PDB entry 2IPO | X-ray diffraction, 2.60 A resolution | chains A and B of the 4 polymer chains in the assembly

# Chain A
Molecule: Aspartate carbamoyltransferase catalytic chain
Source organism: Escherichia coli
Notes: EC 2.1.3.2
UniProtKB: P0A786 (PYRB_ECOLI); numbering as in UniProt (aligned over 1-310)
Amino-acid sequence (310 residues; row label = number of the first residue in the row):
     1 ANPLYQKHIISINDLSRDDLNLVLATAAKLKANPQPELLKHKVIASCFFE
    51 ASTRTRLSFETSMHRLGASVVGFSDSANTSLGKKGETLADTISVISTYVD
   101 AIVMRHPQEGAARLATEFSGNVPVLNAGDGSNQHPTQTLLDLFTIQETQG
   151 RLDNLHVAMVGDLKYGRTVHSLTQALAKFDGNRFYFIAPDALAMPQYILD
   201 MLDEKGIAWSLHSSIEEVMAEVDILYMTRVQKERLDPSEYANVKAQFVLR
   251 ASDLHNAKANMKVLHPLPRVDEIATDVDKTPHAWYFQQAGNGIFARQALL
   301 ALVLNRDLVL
Small-molecule neighbours: 1IP (n~2~-(phosphonoacetyl)-L-asparagine): Ala51, Ser52, Thr53, Arg54, Thr55, Ser80, Lys84, Arg105, His134, Gln137, Arg167, Thr168, Arg229, Gln231, Pro266, Leu267, Pro268

# Chain B
Molecule: Aspartate carbamoyltransferase regulatory chain
Source organism: Escherichia coli
UniProtKB: P0A7F3 (PYRI_ECOLI); residues 2-153 here correspond to UniProt positions 1-152 (UniProt number = residue number - 1)
Amino-acid sequence (153 residues; row label = number of the first residue in the row):
     1 MTHDNKLQVEAIKRGTVIDHIPAQIGFKLLSLFKLTETDQRITIGLNLPS
    51 GEMGRKDLIKIENTFLSEDQVDQLALYAPQATVNRIDNYEVVGKSRPSLP
   101 ERIDNVLVCPNSNCISHAEPVSSSFAVRKRANDIALKCKYCEKEFSHNVV
   151 LAN
Construct notes: initiating methionine (1)
Metal / ion sites: Zn2+: Cys109, Cys114, Cys138, Cys141

# Chain A / chain B interface
Contacting residue pairs - 33 pairs, chain A then chain B:
  Ser11(A) with Glu142(B), hydrogen bond
  Asn13(A) with Lys137(B)
  Thr87(A) with Glu119(B)
  Leu88(A) with Ile115(B), hydrophobic; Glu119(B), hydrogen bond (backbone-side chain)
  Ala89(A) with Glu119(B), hydrogen bond (backbone-side chain)
  Pro107(A) with Asn113(B), hydrogen bond (backbone-side chain)
  Gln108(A) with Asn113(B); Ile115(B)
  Glu109(A) with Asn111(B), hydrogen bond; Asn113(B), hydrogen bond; Cys114(B); Ile115(B), hydrogen bond (backbone-backbone); Cys141(B)
  Gly110(A) with Ile115(B); Tyr140(B)
  Ala111(A) with Ile115(B), hydrophobic
  Arg113(A) with Lys139(B); Tyr140(B); Glu142(B), salt bridge
  Leu114(A) with Val121(B), hydrophobic; Tyr140(B), hydrophobic
  Glu117(A) with Lys139(B), salt bridge; Tyr140(B), hydrogen bond
  Phe118(A) with Val121(B), hydrophobic
  Asn132(A) with Cys141(B); Glu142(B), hydrogen bond
  Gln133(A) with Glu142(B)
  Gln196(A) with Arg130(B), hydrogen bond
  Tyr197(A) with Glu144(B)
  Asp200(A) with Arg128(B), salt bridge; Arg130(B), salt bridge; Glu144(B)
Also at the interface, not in a pair above, chain A (22 interface residues in all): His106, Gly130, Ser131
Also at the interface, not in a pair above, chain B (16 interface residues in all): Pro120, Lys143

# In short
Chain A and chain B form an interface of 22 and 16 residues respectively, with 10 hydrogen bonds and 4 salt
bridges. Polar contacts include Arg113(A)-Glu142(B), Glu117(A)-Lys139(B) and Asp200(A)-Arg128(B). Chain A
binds compound 1IP. The Zn2+ site is built by Cys109(B), Cys114(B), Cys138(B) and Cys141(B).
Here chain A is Aspartate carbamoyltransferase catalytic chain and chain B is Aspartate carbamoyltransferase
regulatory chain, both from Escherichia coli. Entry 2IPO (E. coli Aspartate Transcarbamoylase complexed with
N-phosphonacetyl-L-asparagine) was determined by X-ray diffraction.
